1LJ1 - chain A; structure by X-ray diffraction, 2.00 A resolution.

Chain A:
Molecule: flavocytochrome c3
Organism: Shewanella frigidimarina
Notes: EC 1.3.99.1
UniProtKB: Q02469 (FRDA_SHEFR); residues 1-571 here correspond to UniProt positions 26-596 (UniProt number = residue number + 25)
Chain sequence (571 residues; row label = number of the first residue in the row):
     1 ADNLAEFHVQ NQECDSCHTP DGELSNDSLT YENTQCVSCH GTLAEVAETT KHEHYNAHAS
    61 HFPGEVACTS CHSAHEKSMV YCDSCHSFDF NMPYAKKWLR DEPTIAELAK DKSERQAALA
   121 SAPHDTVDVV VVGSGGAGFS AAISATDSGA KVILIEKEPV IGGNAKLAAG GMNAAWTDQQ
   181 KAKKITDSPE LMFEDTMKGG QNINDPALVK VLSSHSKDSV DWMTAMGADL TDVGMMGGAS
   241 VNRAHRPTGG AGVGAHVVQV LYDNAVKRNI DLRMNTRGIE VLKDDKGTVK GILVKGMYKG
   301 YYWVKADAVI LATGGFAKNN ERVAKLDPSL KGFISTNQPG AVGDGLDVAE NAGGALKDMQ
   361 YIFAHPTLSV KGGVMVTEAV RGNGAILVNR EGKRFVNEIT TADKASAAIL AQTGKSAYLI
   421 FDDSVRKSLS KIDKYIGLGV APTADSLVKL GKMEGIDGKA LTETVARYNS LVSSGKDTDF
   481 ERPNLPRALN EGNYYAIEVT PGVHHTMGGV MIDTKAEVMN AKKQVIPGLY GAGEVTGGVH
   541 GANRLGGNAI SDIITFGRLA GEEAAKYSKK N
Unresolved in the structure: 569-571
Differences from the reference sequence: engineered mutation Phe363 (Gln388 in Q02469), Ala402 (Arg427 in Q02469)
Bound ions: heme Fe (4 sites), coordinated by His8, His18, His40, His58, His61, His72, His75, His86; Na+: Thr506, Gly508, Glu534, Thr536
Ligand contacts:
  - FAD (flavin-adenine dinucleotide): Val132, Gly133, Ser134, Gly135, Gly136, Ala137, Gly138, Ile155, Glu156, Lys157, Glu158, Gly162, Gly163, Asn164, Ala165, Leu167, Ala168, Ala169, Gly170, Gly171, Val253, Thr276, Arg277, Gly278, Ala312, Thr313, Gly314, Thr336, Asn337, Gln338, Asp344, Gly345, Met375, His504, His505, Ala532, Gly533, Glu534, Arg544, Gly547, Asn548, Ala549, Ile550, Ile553
  - fumaric acid (FUM): Ala169, Gly170, Met236, Phe363, His365, Met375, Val376, Thr377, Glu378, His504, Arg544, Leu545, Gly546, Gly547
  - heme (HEM), molecule 1: Leu4, Phe7, His8, Gln12, Ser16, Cys17, Gln35, Cys36, Cys39, His40, Cys68, His72, Pro93, Tyr94
  - heme (HEM), molecule 2: Ala5, His8, Val9, Cys14, Ser16, Cys17, His18, Leu24, Leu29, Glu32, Thr69, Ser73, Ala74, His75, Glu76, Tyr298
  - heme (HEM), molecule 3: Cys36, Val37, His40, Gly41, Thr42, Leu43, Val46, Thr49, Thr50, His52, Ala57, His58, Val66, Ala67, Cys68, Ser70, Cys71, His72, Val80, Cys82, Phe90, Asn91, Met92, Pro93
  - heme (HEM), molecule 4: His54, Tyr55, Asn56, Ala57, Ser60, His61, Phe62, Tyr81, Cys82, Ser84, Cys85, His86, Phe88, Leu167, Thr336, Asn337, Gln338, Val374, Met375, Lys431, Lys434, Tyr435, Leu438

Overview:
Bound to chain A: 4 copies of heme, flavin-adenine dinucleotide and fumaric acid. His8 and His40 form the heme
Fe site.
Chain A is flavocytochrome c3 (Shewanella frigidimarina); the structure, Crystal structure of Q363F/R402A
mutant flavocytochrome c3, was determined by X-ray diffraction, deposited together with 1M64.
